4M98 - chain A; structure by X-ray diffraction, 1.67 A resolution.

# Chain A
Molecule: Pilin glycosylation protein
Source organism: Neisseria gonorrhoeae
UniProt: Q5FAE1 (Q5FAE1_NEIG1); residues 197-403 here = UniProt positions 197-403
Sequence (208 residues; each row starts with the number of its first residue):
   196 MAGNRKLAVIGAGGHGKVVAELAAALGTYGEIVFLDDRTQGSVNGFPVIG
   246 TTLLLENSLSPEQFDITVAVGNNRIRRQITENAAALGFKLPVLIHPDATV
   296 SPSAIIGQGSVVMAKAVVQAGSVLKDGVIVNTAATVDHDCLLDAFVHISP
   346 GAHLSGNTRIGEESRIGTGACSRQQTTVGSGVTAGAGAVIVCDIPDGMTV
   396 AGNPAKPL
Not modelled in the structure: 196-198
Construct notes: expression tag (196)
From the paper describing this entry:
  - contacts within the chain: E216-N239 (hydrogen bond), F229-P242 (backbone contact), T246-L248 (backbone contact), T246-L249 (backbone contact), H333-D334 (hydrogen bond)
  - catalytic residues: D332 (proposed by the authors, not directly observed)
  - mutagenesis - Q369A: unchanged binding to UDP-4-amino
  - mutagenesis - Q369A (13-fold): decreased catalytic activity on UDP-4-amino

# Summary
From the paper: the catalytic residue D332; Q369A reduces catalytic activity on UDP-4-amino.
Chain A is Pilin glycosylation protein (Neisseria gonorrhoeae); the structure, Acetyltransferase domain of
PglB from Neisseria gonorrhoeae FA1090, was determined by X-ray diffraction (same publication as 4M99 and
4M9C).
